6HNR - chains A and D of the 4 polymer chains in the assembly; structure by X-ray diffraction, 1.58 A resolution.

# Chain A (and D)
Protein: Pteridine reductase
Organism: Trypanosoma brucei brucei
Notes: chain D of this document is another copy of the same molecule, construct and numbering; everything in this record applies to it too
Reference sequence: O76290 (O76290_TRYBB); residue numbers follow UniProt; this construct covers 1-268
Amino-acid sequence (288 residues; numbered -19 to 268; the number before each row is that of its first residue; numbers below 1 keep their minus sign (Met-19 is residue -19)):
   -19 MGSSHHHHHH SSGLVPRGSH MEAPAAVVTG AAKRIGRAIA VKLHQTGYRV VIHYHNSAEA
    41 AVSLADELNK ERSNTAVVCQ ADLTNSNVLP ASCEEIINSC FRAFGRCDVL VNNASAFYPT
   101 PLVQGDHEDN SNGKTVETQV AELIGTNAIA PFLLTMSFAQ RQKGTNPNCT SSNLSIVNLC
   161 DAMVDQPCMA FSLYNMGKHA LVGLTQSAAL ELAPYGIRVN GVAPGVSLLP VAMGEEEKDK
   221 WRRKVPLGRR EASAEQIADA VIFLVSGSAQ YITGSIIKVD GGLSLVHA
Unresolved in the structure: -19 to 1, 105-113, 143-151
Sequence notes: initiating methionine (-19); expression tag (-18 to 0)
Residues lining bound ligands:
  - GFE (1-(3,4-dichlorophenyl)-6,6-dimethyl-1,3,5-triazine-2,4-diamine): Arg14, Ser95, Ala96, Phe97, Asp161, Tyr174, Val206, Ser207, Leu208, Leu209, Pro210, Met213, Trp221
  - NADP (NAP; NADP nicotinamide-adenine-dinucleotide phosphate): Gly10, Arg14, Ile15, Gly16, His33, Tyr34, His35, Asn36, Ser37, Ala61, Asp62, Leu63, Thr64, Asn93, Ala94, Ser95, Ala96, Thr126, Asn127, Leu159, Cys160, Asp161, Tyr174, Lys178, Pro204, Gly205, Val206, Ser207, Leu208

# Interface between chain A and chain D
Pairs across the interface (79):
  Asn65(A) with Glu117(D), hydrogen bond; Val120(D)
  Ser66(A) with Glu117(D)
  Asn67(A) with Glu117(D)
  Leu69(A) with Glu117(D)
  Pro70(A) with Val116(D), hydrophobic; Glu117(D)
  Pro101(A) with Met136(D); Glu191(D)
  Leu102(A) with Phe132(D), hydrophobic; Met136(D); Ala188(D), hydrophobic; Glu191(D), hydrogen bond (backbone-side chain)
  Val103(A) with Ala139(D), hydrophobic; Gln140(D); Leu192(D), hydrophobic; Tyr195(D)
  Gln104(A) with Gln140(D), hydrogen bond (backbone-side chain)
  Val116(A) with Pro70(D), hydrophobic; Phe132(D), hydrophobic; Leu133(D), hydrophobic
  Glu117(A) with Asn65(D), hydrogen bond; Ser66(D); Asn67(D); Pro70(D); Leu133(D)
  Val120(A) with Ile129(D), hydrophobic
  Ala128(A) with Met176(D)
  Ile129(A) with Val120(D), hydrophobic
  Phe132(A) with Leu102(D), hydrophobic; Val116(D), hydrophobic; Ser172(D); Leu173(D), hydrophobic; Met176(D), hydrophobic
  Leu133(A) with Val116(D), hydrophobic; Glu117(D)
  Met136(A) with Pro101(D); Leu102(D); Val116(D), hydrophobic
  Ala139(A) with Val103(D), hydrophobic
  Gln140(A) with Val103(D); Gln104(D), hydrogen bond (side chain-backbone)
  Val164(A) with Gln186(D)
  Asp165(A) with Gln186(D), hydrogen bond
  Pro167(A) with Ser187(D); Leu190(D)
  Met169(A) with Leu190(D); Glu191(D)
  Ala170(A) with Glu191(D)
  Ser172(A) with Phe132(D); Ser187(D); Glu191(D)
  Leu173(A) with Phe132(D), hydrophobic
  Asn175(A) with Gly183(D), hydrogen bond (side chain-backbone); Ser187(D), hydrogen bond
  Met176(A) with Ala128(D); Ala180(D); Leu184(D)
  His179(A) with His179(D); Gly183(D); Gln186(D)
  Ala180(A) with Met176(D)
  Gly183(A) with Asn175(D); His179(D)
  Leu184(A) with Met176(D)
  Gln186(A) with Asp165(D), hydrogen bond; His179(D)
  Ser187(A) with Pro167(D); Ser172(D); Asn175(D), hydrogen bond
  Ala188(A) with Leu102(D), hydrophobic
  Leu190(A) with Pro167(D); Met169(D), hydrophobic
  Glu191(A) with Pro101(D); Leu102(D), hydrogen bond (side chain-backbone); Met169(D); Ala170(D); Ser172(D)
  Tyr195(A) with Val103(D)
Also at the interface, not in a pair above, chain A (43 interface residues in all): Ile124, Thr135, Cys168, Val182, Leu192
Also at the interface, not in a pair above, chain D (42 interface residues in all): Leu69, Ile124, Thr135, Val164, Val182

# Summary
43 residues of chain A and 42 residues of chain D are in contact; the contacts include 11 hydrogen bonds.
Among the polar pairs are Asn65(A)-Glu117(D), Leu102(A)-Glu191(D) and Gln104(A)-Gln140(D). Bound to chain A:
NADP and compound GFE.
Chain A and chain D are both Pteridine reductase (Trypanosoma brucei brucei); the structure, Trypanosoma
brucei PTR1 in complex with the triazine inhibitor 1 (F217), was determined by X-ray diffraction together with
6HNC and 6HOW from the same study.
